9C1H - chains 2 and 4 of the 43 polymer chains in the assembly; structure by electron microscopy, 2.88 A resolution.

[Chain 2 (and 4)]
Name: Outer capsid protein VP4
Source organism: Simian rotavirus A strain RRV
Notes: chain 4 of this document is another copy of the same molecule, construct and numbering; everything in this record applies to it too
UniProtKB: P12473 (VP4_ROTRH); residue numbers follow UniProt; this construct covers 1-776
Sequence (776 residues; row label = number of the first residue in the row):
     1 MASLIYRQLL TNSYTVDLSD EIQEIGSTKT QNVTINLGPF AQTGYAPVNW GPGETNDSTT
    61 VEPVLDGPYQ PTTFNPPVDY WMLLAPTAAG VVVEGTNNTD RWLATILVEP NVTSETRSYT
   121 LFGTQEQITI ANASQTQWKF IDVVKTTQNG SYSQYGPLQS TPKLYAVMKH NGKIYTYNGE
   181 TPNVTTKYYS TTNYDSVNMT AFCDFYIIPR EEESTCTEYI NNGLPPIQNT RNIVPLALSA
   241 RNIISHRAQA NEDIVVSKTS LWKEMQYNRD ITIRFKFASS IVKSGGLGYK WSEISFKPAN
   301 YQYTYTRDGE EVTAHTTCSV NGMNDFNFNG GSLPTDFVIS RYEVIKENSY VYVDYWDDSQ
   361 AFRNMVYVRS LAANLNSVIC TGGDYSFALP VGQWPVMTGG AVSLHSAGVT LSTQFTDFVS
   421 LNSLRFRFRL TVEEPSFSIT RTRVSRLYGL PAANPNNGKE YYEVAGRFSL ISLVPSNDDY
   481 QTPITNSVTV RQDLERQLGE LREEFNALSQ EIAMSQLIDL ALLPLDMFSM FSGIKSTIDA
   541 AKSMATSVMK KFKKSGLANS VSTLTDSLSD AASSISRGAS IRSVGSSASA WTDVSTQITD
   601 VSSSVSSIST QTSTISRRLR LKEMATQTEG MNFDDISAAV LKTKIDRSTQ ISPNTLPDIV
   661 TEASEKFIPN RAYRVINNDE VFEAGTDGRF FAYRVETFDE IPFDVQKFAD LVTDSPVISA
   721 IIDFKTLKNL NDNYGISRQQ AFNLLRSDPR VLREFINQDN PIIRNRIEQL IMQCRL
Disordered / not traced: 1, 232-247, 597-605 (chain 4: 1, 28-260)
Sequence notes: conflict Thr73 (Ser in P12473), Glu311 (Asp in P12473), Val338 (Ile in P12473), Leu421 (Phe in P12473), Ser445 (Gly in P12473), Arg446 (Gly in P12473), Asn454 (Tyr in P12473), Phe468 (Leu in P12473), Asp519 (Tyr in P12473), Phe690 (Tyr in P12473)
UniProt features mapped onto this chain:
  - region: Leu389 to Val409 (Hydrophobic)
  - motif: Asp308 to Glu310 (DGE motif), Tyr448 to Leu450 (YGL motif), Lys644 to Asp646 (KID motif)
  - site: Arg101 (Binding to sialic acid), Ser190 (Binding to sialic acid), Arg231, Asn232 (Cleavage), Arg241, Asn242 (Cleavage), Arg247, Ala248 (Cleavage)
  - natural variant: Glu109 to Pro110 (sequence variant, change not given here; In strain: Isolate MMU-18006), Thr146 (T146S: In strain: Isolate MMU-18006), Ala166 (A166G: In strain: Isolate MMU-18006), Pro235 to Ala240 (sequence variant, change not given here; In strain: Isolate MMU-18006), Ile244 to Ser245 (sequence variant, change not given here; In strain: Isolate MMU-18006)
  - mutagenesis: Arg101 (R101A: Reduced ability to bind sialic acid binding), Ser190 (S190A: Reduced ability to bind sialic acid), Arg231 (R231H: Complete loss of trypsin activation of VP4, resulting in a blockage to viral entry), Arg241 (R241H: Complete loss of trypsin activation of VP4, resulting in a blockage to viral entry), Arg247 (R247H: Complete loss of trypsin activation of VP4, resulting in a blockage to viral entry and inhability to induce polykaryon formation. This cleavage is required to promote viral entry), Leu287 (L287D: About 50% loss of association with liposomes), Leu333 (L333D: Slight loss of infectivity. About 50% loss of association with liposomes), Val391 (V391D: Drastic loss of infectivity by blocking the host membrane permeabilization after virus internalization. Almost complete loss of association with liposomes), Trp394 (W394Q: Slight loss of infectivity. No effect on the association with liposomes)

[Chain 2 / chain 4 interface]
Residue-residue contacts - 65 pairs, chain 2 then chain 4:
  Gln8(2) - Thr11(4)
  Asn12(2) - Tyr14(4)
  Thr15(2) - Tyr14(4)
  Ser19(2) - Leu18(4)
  Ile22(2) - Leu18(4)
  Ile22(2) - Glu21(4)
  Ile22(2) - Ile22(4)  hydrophobic
  Ile25(2) - Ile25(4)  hydrophobic
  Arg369(2) - Leu333(4)
  Arg369(2) - Thr335(4)
  Arg369(2) - Asp336(4)  salt bridge
  Ile471(2) - Leu333(4)  hydrophobic
  Glu511(2) - Ser573(4)
  Glu511(2) - Ser574(4)  hydrogen bond (backbone-backbone)
  Glu511(2) - Ile575(4)
  Ile512(2) - Ala572(4)
  Ile512(2) - Ile575(4)
  Ala513(2) - Ala571(4)
  Ala513(2) - Ala572(4)  hydrogen bond (backbone-backbone)
  Ala513(2) - Ile575(4)  hydrophobic
  Gln516(2) - Ala571(4)
  Gln516(2) - Ala572(4)
  Gln516(2) - Ala588(4)
  Leu517(2) - Ala572(4)
  Asp519(2) - Ser589(4)
  Asp519(2) - Thr713(4)
  Leu522(2) - Gln627(4)  hydrogen bond (backbone-side chain)
  Leu522(2) - Asp714(4)
  Leu523(2) - Leu568(4)  hydrophobic
  Leu523(2) - Gln627(4)
  Pro524(2) - Ala625(4)
  Pro524(2) - Thr626(4)
  Pro524(2) - Gln627(4)
  Leu525(2) - Thr565(4)
  Asp526(2) - Thr11(4)  hydrogen bond
  Met527(2) - Thr11(4)
  Met527(2) - Tyr14(4)  hydrophobic
  Phe528(2) - Leu10(4)  hydrophobic
  Phe528(2) - Ser13(4)
  Phe528(2) - Ala558(4)
  Phe528(2) - Ser562(4)
  Ser529(2) - Thr565(4)
  Ser532(2) - Ser562(4)  hydrogen bond
  Gly533(2) - Asp566(4)
  Ala541(2) - Asp17(4)
  Lys542(2) - Asp17(4)
  Lys542(2) - Asp20(4)  salt bridge
  Ala545(2) - Tyr14(4)  hydrophobic
  Thr546(2) - Leu18(4)
  Met549(2) - Tyr14(4)  hydrophobic
  Lys642(2) - Thr565(4)
  Lys642(2) - Ser569(4)
  Thr643(2) - Ser569(4)
  Thr643(2) - Ala572(4)
  Thr643(2) - Ser573(4)  hydrogen bond (backbone-side chain)
  Asp646(2) - Ser569(4)  hydrogen bond
  Arg647(2) - Ser573(4)  hydrogen bond (side chain-backbone)
  Arg647(2) - Ser574(4)  hydrogen bond
  Pro749(2) - Asp714(4)
  Arg750(2) - Asp714(4)
  Arg750(2) - Ser715(4)
  Arg753(2) - Ser587(4)  hydrogen bond
  Arg753(2) - Thr713(4)
  Arg753(2) - Asp714(4)  salt bridge
  Asn757(2) - Ser587(4)  hydrogen bond
Interface residues without a listed pair, chain 2 (39 interface residues in all): Gln31, Leu520
Interface residues without a listed pair, chain 4 (39 interface residues in all): Thr15, Asn324, Lys553, Val561, Ser576, Leu711

[Overview]
The chain 2/chain 4 interface involves 39 residues from each chain, with 11 hydrogen bonds and 3 salt bridges.
Polar pairs include Arg369(2)-Asp336(4), Lys542(2)-Asp20(4) and Arg753(2)-Asp714(4). UniProt lists 9
mutagenesis sites on chain 2.
Both chains are Outer capsid protein VP4 (Simian rotavirus A strain RRV). Entry 9C1H (Rhesus rotavirus
(upright structure at 2.88 Angstrom resolution)) was determined by electron microscopy.
